PDB entry 8FMP | X-ray diffraction, 3.24 A resolution | chains A and C of the 3 polymer chains in the assembly

== Chain A ==
Protein: Troponin C, slow skeletal and cardiac muscles
Organism: Homo sapiens
UniProt: P63316 (TNNC1_HUMAN); residues 1-161 here = UniProt positions 1-161
Chain sequence (164 residues; row label = number of the first residue in the row; numbers below 1 keep their minus sign (Gln-2 is residue -2)):
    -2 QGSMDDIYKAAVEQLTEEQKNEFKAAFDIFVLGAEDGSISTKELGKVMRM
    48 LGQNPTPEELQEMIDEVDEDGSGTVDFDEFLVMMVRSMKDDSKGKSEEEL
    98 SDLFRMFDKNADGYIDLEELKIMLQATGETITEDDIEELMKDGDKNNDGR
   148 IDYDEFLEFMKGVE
Unresolved in the structure: -2 to 0, 86-90
Construct notes: expression tag (-2 to 0); conflict Ser35 (Cys in P63316), Ser84 (Cys in P63316), Glu115 (Asp in P63316)
Metal / ion sites: Ca2+ site 1: Asp65, Asp67, Thr71, Glu76; Ca2+ site 2: Asp105, Asn107, Asp109, Tyr111, Glu116; Ca2+ site 3: Asp141, Asn143, Asp145, Arg147, Glu152
Swiss-Prot annotation at these positions:
  - binding site (Ca(2+)): Asp65, Asp67, Ser69, Thr71, Glu76, Asp105, Asn107, Asp109, Tyr111, Glu116, Asp141, Asn143, Asp145, Arg147, Glu152
  - modified residue: Met1 (N-acetylmethionine), Ser98 (Phosphoserine)
  - natural variant: Ala8 (A8V: In CMH13), Leu29 (L29Q: In CMH13), Glu134 (E134D: In CMH13), Asp145 (D145E: In CMH13), Gly159 (G159D: In CMD1Z)

== Chain C ==
Protein: Troponin I, cardiac muscle
Organism: Homo sapiens
UniProt: P19429 (TNNI3_HUMAN); residues 32-166 here = UniProt positions 32-166
Chain sequence (135 residues; each row starts with the number of its first residue):
    32 EPHAKKKSKISASRKLQLKTLLLQIAKQELEREAEERRGEKGRALSTRAQ
    82 PLELAGLGFAELQDLARQLHARVDKVDEERYDIEAKVTKNITEIADLTQK
   132 IFDLRGKFKRPTLRRVRISADAMMQALLGARAKES
Unresolved in the structure: 32-38, 86-87, 136-149, 160-166
Construct notes: conflict Ala80 (Cys in P19429), Ala97 (Cys in P19429)
Swiss-Prot annotation at these positions:
  - region: Thr129 to Ile149 (Involved in binding TNC and actin)
  - modified residue: Ser42 (Phosphoserine), Ser44 (Phosphoserine), Thr51 (Phosphothreonine), Ser77 (Phosphoserine), Thr78 (Phosphothreonine), Thr129 (Phosphothreonine), Thr143 (Phosphothreonine), Ser150 (Phosphoserine), Ser166 (Phosphoserine)
  - natural variant: Lys36 (K36Q: In CMD1FF), Pro82 (P82S: Risk factor for CMH7), Ala116 (A116G: In CMD1FF), Arg141 (R141Q: In CMH7), Leu144 (L144Q: In RCM1), Arg145 (R145G: In CMH7; R145W: In RCM1), Ala157 (A157V: In CMH7), Arg162 (R162P: In CMH7; R162Q: In CMH7), Ser166 (S166F: In CMH7)

== How chain A and chain C interact ==
Residue-residue contacts - 55 pairs, chain A then chain C:
  Asp3(A) - Ala43(C)
  Ile4(A) - Leu47(C)  hydrophobic
  Ala7(A) - Ala43(C)
  Ala7(A) - Ser44(C)
  Ala7(A) - Leu47(C)  hydrophobic
  Glu10(A) - Ser42(C)
  Glu10(A) - Ala43(C)
  Glu10(A) - Ser44(C)
  Gln11(A) - Ser44(C)
  Phe20(A) - Met155(C)  hydrophobic
  Ala23(A) - Met155(C)  hydrophobic
  Ala23(A) - Leu158(C)
  Ala23(A) - Leu159(C)  hydrophobic
  Ile26(A) - Leu159(C)  hydrophobic
  Phe27(A) - Met154(C)  hydrophobic
  Leu48(A) - Ala153(C)
  Leu48(A) - Met154(C)  hydrophobic
  Leu48(A) - Ala157(C)  hydrophobic
  Met81(A) - Ala151(C)  hydrophobic
  Met81(A) - Met154(C)  hydrophobic
  Ser84(A) - Ala151(C)
  Lys92(A) - Leu54(C)
  Leu97(A) - Leu54(C)  hydrophobic
  Asp99(A) - Leu61(C)
  Leu100(A) - Leu54(C)  hydrophobic
  Arg102(A) - Glu64(C)  salt bridge
  Met103(A) - Ala57(C)
  Met103(A) - Glu60(C)
  Met103(A) - Leu61(C)  hydrophobic
  Met103(A) - Glu64(C)
  Leu117(A) - Leu53(C)  hydrophobic
  Met120(A) - Leu53(C)
  Met120(A) - Ile56(C)
  Leu121(A) - Leu53(C)  hydrophobic
  Ala123(A) - Ile56(C)  hydrophobic
  Thr124(A) - Leu52(C)
  Thr124(A) - Leu53(C)
  Glu126(A) - Leu52(C)
  Thr127(A) - Arg45(C)
  Ile128(A) - Leu49(C)  hydrophobic
  Asp131(A) - Lys40(C)
  Asp132(A) - Ile41(C)
  Asp132(A) - Arg45(C)  salt bridge
  Asp132(A) - Leu49(C)
  Glu135(A) - Ser39(C)
  Glu135(A) - Lys40(C)  hydrogen bond (side chain-backbone)
  Glu135(A) - Ile41(C)
  Leu136(A) - Lys46(C)
  Leu136(A) - Leu49(C)  hydrophobic
  Asp139(A) - Lys46(C)  salt bridge
  Phe156(A) - Lys50(C)  hydrogen bond (backbone-side chain)
  Met157(A) - Leu54(C)  hydrophobic
  Val160(A) - Lys50(C)
  Val160(A) - Thr51(C)
  Val160(A) - Leu54(C)  hydrophobic
Also at the interface, not in a pair above, chain A (44 interface residues in all): Lys6, Glu19, Ala22, Val44, Phe77, Met85, Phe104, Lys106, Phe153, Glu161
Also at the interface, not in a pair above, chain C (29 interface residues in all): Lys58, Ser150

== Summary ==
44 residues of chain A face 29 of chain C across their interface, with 2 hydrogen bonds and 3 salt bridges.
Polar pairs include Arg102(A)-Glu64(C), Asp132(A)-Arg45(C) and Asp139(A)-Lys46(C). Curated annotation
(UniProt) lists 15 Ca2+-binding residues on chain A.
Here chain A is Troponin C, slow skeletal and cardiac muscles and chain C is Troponin I, cardiac muscle, both
from Homo sapiens. Entry 8FMP (Complex structure of K210 deletion Troponin complex with pamidronate) was
determined by X-ray diffraction.
